5WQG - chains A and C; structure by X-ray diffraction, 2.30 A resolution.

== Chain A (and C) ==
Name: Isomerase trt14
From: Aspergillus terreus NIH 2624
Notes: EC 5.-.-.-; chain C of this document is another copy of the same molecule, construct and numbering; everything in this record applies to it too
UniProtKB: Q0C8A2 (TRT14_ASPTN); residue numbers follow UniProt; this construct covers 1-142
Sequence (162 residues; row label = number of the first residue in the row; numbers below 1 keep their minus sign (Met-19 is residue -19)):
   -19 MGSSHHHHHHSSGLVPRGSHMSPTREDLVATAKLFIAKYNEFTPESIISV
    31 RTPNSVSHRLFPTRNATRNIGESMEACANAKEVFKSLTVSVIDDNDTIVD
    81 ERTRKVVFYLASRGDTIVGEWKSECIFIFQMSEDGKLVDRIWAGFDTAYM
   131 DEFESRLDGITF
Disordered / not traced: -19 to 2
Differences from the reference sequence: expression tag (-19 to 0)
Ion coordination: Ca2+ site 1: Glu134, Asp138 (shared with 1 residue of chain B); Ca2+ site 2: Asp138 (shared with 2 residues of chain B)

== Interface between chain A and chain C ==
Pairs across the interface (48):
  Arg5(A) with Asp80(C), salt bridge; Arg82(C); Thr83(C)
  Leu40(A) with Tyr89(C), hydrophobic
  Phe41(A) with Phe41(C), hydrophobic; Tyr89(C), hydrogen bond (backbone-side chain); Glu104(C); Gly124(C); Phe125(C); Asp126(C)
  Pro42(A) with Glu104(C); Asp126(C)
  Thr43(A) with Asp126(C), hydrogen bond
  Asn75(A) with Lys85(C)
  Asp76(A) with Lys85(C), hydrogen bond (backbone-side chain)
  Ile78(A) with Asp80(C); Lys85(C); Val87(C), hydrophobic; Ile108(C), hydrophobic
  Val79(A) with Val79(C); Asp80(C), hydrogen bond (backbone-side chain)
  Asp80(A) with Arg5(C), salt bridge; Ile78(C); Val79(C), hydrogen bond (side chain-backbone)
  Arg82(A) with Arg5(C); Glu81(C), salt bridge
  Lys85(A) with Asp76(C), hydrogen bond (side chain-backbone); Ile78(C)
  Val87(A) with Ile78(C), hydrophobic
  Tyr89(A) with Phe41(C), hydrogen bond (side chain-backbone)
  Glu104(A) with Phe41(C); Pro42(C)
  Ile106(A) with Ile106(C), hydrophobic; Ile108(C), hydrophobic
  Ile108(A) with Ile78(C), hydrophobic
  Gly124(A) with Phe41(C)
  Phe125(A) with Phe41(C)
  Asp126(A) with Phe41(C); Pro42(C); Thr43(C), hydrogen bond; Thr127(C), hydrogen bond
  Thr127(A) with Asp126(C), hydrogen bond; Thr127(C), hydrogen bond (side chain-backbone); Ala128(C), hydrogen bond (side chain-backbone)
  Ala128(A) with Thr127(C), hydrogen bond (backbone-side chain); Ala128(C); Asp131(C)
  Asp131(A) with Ala128(C)
Other interface residues (no listed pair), chain A (30 interface residues in all): Glu6, Thr77, Glu81, Thr83, Ser103, Cys105, Tyr129
Other interface residues (no listed pair), chain C (28 interface residues in all): Leu40, Thr77, Ser103, Cys105, Tyr129

== Overview ==
30 residues of chain A and 28 residues of chain C are in contact; the contacts include 13 hydrogen bonds and 3
salt bridges. Among the polar pairs are Arg5(A)-Asp80(C), Arg82(A)-Glu81(C) and Phe41(A)-Tyr89(C). The Ca2+
site 1 is built by Glu134(A) and Asp138(A).
Both chains are Isomerase trt14 (Aspergillus terreus NIH 2624). Entry 5WQG (Structure of fungal meroterpenoid
isomerase Trt14 complexed with terretonin D) was determined by X-ray diffraction (same publication as 5WQF,
5WQI, 5X9J and 5X9K).
